Entry 9OMO (electron microscopy, 4.10 A resolution (low resolution: residue-level contacts below are approximate; hydrogen-bond / salt-bridge calls are withheld)); this record covers chains A and B.

Chain A (and B):
Name: Metabotropic glutamate receptor 7
Organism: Homo sapiens
Notes: chain B of this document is another copy of the same molecule, construct and numbering; everything in this record applies to it too
UniProtKB: Q14831 (GRM7_HUMAN); residues 35-915 here = UniProt positions 35-915
Chain sequence (917 residues; row label = number of the first residue in the row; numbers below 1 keep their minus sign (Met-1 is residue -1)):
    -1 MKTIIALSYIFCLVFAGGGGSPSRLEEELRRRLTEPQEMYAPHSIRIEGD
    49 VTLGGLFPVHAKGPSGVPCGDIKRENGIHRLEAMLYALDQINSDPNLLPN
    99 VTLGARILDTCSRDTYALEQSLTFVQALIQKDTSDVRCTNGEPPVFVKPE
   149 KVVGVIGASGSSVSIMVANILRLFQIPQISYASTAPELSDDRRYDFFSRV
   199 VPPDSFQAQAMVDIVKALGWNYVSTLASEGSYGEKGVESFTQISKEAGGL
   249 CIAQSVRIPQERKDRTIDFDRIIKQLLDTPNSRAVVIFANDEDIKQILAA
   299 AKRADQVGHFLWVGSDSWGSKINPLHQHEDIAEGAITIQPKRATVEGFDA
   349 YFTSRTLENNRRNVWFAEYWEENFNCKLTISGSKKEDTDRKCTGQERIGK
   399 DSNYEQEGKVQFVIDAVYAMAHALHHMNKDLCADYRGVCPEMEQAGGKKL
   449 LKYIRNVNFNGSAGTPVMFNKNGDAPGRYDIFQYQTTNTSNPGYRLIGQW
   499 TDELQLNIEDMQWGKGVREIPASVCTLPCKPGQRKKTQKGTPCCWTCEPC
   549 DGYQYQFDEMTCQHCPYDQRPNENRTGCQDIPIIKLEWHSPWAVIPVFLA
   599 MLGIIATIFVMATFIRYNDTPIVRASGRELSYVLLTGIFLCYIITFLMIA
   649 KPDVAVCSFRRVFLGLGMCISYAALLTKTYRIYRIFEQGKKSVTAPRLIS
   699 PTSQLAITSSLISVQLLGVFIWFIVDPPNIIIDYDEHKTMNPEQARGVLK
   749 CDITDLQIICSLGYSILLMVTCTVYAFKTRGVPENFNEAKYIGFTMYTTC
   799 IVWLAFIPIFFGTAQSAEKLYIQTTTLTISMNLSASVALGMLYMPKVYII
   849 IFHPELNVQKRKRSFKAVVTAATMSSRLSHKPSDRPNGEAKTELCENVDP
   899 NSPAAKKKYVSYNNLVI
Disordered / not traced: -1 to 40, 137-143, 377-386, 687-697, 851-915
Construct notes: expression tag (-1 to 34); conflict Tyr678 (Asn in Q14831), Ile722 (Gly in Q14831), Phe775 (Ile in Q14831), Tyr789 (Pro in Q14831)
Disulfides: Cys67-Cys109, Cys249-Cys541, Cys374-Cys390, Cys430-Cys437, Cys523-Cys542, Cys527-Cys545, Cys548-Cys560, Cys563-Cys576, Cys655-Cys749

How chain A and chain B interact:
Inter-chain disulfides: Cys136(A)-Cys136(B)
Contacting residue pairs (30; chain A residue first):
  Arg44(A) - Ser132(B)
  Leu116(A) - Leu171(B)
  Glu117(A) - Ile127(B)
  Glu117(A) - Lys129(B)
  Gln118(A) - Lys129(B)
  Leu120(A) - Val123(B)
  Leu120(A) - Gln128(B)
  Leu120(A) - Phe172(B)
  Thr121(A) - Gln128(B)
  Val123(A) - Leu120(B)
  Gln124(A) - Gln128(B)
  Ile127(A) - Glu117(B)
  Ile127(A) - Leu120(B)
  Gln128(A) - Leu120(B)
  Gln128(A) - Thr121(B)
  Gln128(A) - Gln124(B)
  Lys129(A) - Gln118(B)
  Lys129(A) - Thr121(B)
  Asp133(A) - Val145(B)
  Arg135(A) - Cys136(B)
  Arg135(A) - Phe144(B)
  Cys136(A) - Arg135(B)
  Cys136(A) - Cys136(B)  disulfide
  Phe144(A) - Arg135(B)
  Val145(A) - Asp133(B)
  Ile168(A) - Leu171(B)
  Ile168(A) - Phe172(B)
  Leu171(A) - Leu116(B)
  Leu171(A) - Ile168(B)
  Phe172(A) - Leu120(B)
Also at the interface, not in a pair above, chain A (23 interface residues in all): Met164, Asn167, Arg170, Arg191
Also at the interface, not in a pair above, chain B (23 interface residues in all): Met164, Asn167, Arg170, Arg191

In short:
Chain A and chain B each contribute 23 residues to their interface; the contacts include 1 disulfide bond.
Chain A and chain B are both Metabotropic glutamate receptor 7 (Homo sapiens); the structure, mGluR7 in native
membrane vesicles, was determined by electron microscopy (same publication as 9OMP).
